PDB entry 8IHM | electron microscopy, 3.58 A resolution | chains G and J of the 12 polymer chains in the assembly

Chain G:
Molecule: Histone H2A
From: Xenopus laevis
UniProt: Q6AZJ8 (Q6AZJ8_XENLA); residues 1-129 here correspond to UniProt positions 2-130 (UniProt number = residue number + 1)
Sequence (129 residues; numbered 1 to 129; the number before each row is that of its first residue):
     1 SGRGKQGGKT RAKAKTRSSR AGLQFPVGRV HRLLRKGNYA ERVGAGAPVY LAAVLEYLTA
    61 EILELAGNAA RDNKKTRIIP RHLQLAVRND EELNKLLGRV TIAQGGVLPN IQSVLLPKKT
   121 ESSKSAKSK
Unresolved in the structure: 1-11, 118-129

Chain J:
Molecule: 165-nt DNA strand
From: Xenopus laevis
Sequence (165 nucleotides; numbered -72 to 92; the number before each row is that of its first residue; numbers below 1 keep their minus sign (DC-72 is residue -72)):
   -72 CAGGATGTAT ATATCTGACA CGTGCCTGGA GACTAGGGAG TAATCCCCTT GGCGGTTAAA
   -12 ACGCGGGGGA CAGCGCGTAC GTGCGTTTAA GCGGTGCTAG AGCTGTCTAC GACCAATTGA
    48 GCGGCCTCGG CACCGGGATT CTCCAGGGCG GCCAGTAAGG GCGAC
Unresolved in the structure: 87-92

Interface between chain G and chain J:
Pairs across the interface (10):
  Ala12(G) with DA-41(J), phosphate contact
  Ala14(G) with DA-43(J), phosphate contact; DG-42(J), phosphate contact
  Lys15(G) with DA-43(J), phosphate contact; DG-42(J), phosphate contact
  Thr16(G) with DA-43(J), sugar contact
  Arg17(G) with DA-43(J), hydrogen bond to the phosphate
  Arg29(G) with DG-44(J), phosphate contact
  Arg32(G) with DG-45(J), hydrogen bond to the phosphate; DG-44(J), salt bridge to the phosphate
Also at the interface, not in a pair above, chain G (9 interface residues in all): Gly28, Arg42
Also at the interface, not in a pair above, chain J (6 interface residues in all): DG-35

Overview:
Chain G and chain J form an interface of 9 and 6 residues respectively; the contacts include 2 hydrogen bonds
and 1 salt bridge. Polar pairs include Arg17(G)-DA-43(J), Arg32(G)-DG-45(J) and Arg32(G)-DG-44(J).
Here chain G is Histone H2A and chain J is a 165-nt DNA strand, both from Xenopus laevis. Entry 8IHM (Eaf3 CHD
domain bound to the nucleosome) was determined by electron microscopy together with 8IHN and 8IHT from the
same study.
